PDB entry 1R0X | X-ray diffraction, 2.20 A resolution | chain A

# Chain A
Name: Cystic fibrosis transmembrane conductance regulator
Source organism: Mus musculus
Notes: fragment: NBD1 domain (residues 389-673)
UniProtKB: P26361 (CFTR_MOUSE); residues 389-673 here = UniProt positions 389-673
Chain sequence (286 residues; numbered 388 to 673; the number before each row is that of its first residue):
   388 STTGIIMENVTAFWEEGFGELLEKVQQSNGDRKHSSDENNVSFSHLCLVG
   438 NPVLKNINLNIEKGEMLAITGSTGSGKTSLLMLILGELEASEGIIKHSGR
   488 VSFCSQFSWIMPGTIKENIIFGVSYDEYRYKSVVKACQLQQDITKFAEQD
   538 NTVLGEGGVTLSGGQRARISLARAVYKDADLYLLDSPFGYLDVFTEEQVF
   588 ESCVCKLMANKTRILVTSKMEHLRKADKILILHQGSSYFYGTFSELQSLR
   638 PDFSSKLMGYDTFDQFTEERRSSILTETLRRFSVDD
Disordered / not traced: 388-389, 412-428, 671-673
Differences from the reference sequence: cloning artifact (388)
Ion coordination: Mg2+: T465, Q493 (together with ATP)
Residues lining bound ligands: ATP (adenosine-5'-triphosphate): W401, L409, F430, L433, V440, S459, T460, G461, S462, G463, K464, T465, S466, Q493
UniProt features mapped onto this chain:
  - binding site (ATP): W401, G458 to T465, Q493
  - modified residue (Phosphoserine): S549, S660, S670
  - lipidation: C524 (S-palmitoyl cysteine)
  - mutagenesis: F508 (F508A/L/Q: Mildly impairs protein maturation; F508C/M: No effect on protein maturation; F508E/D/G/H/I/K/P/R/Y: Abolishes normal maturation; F508N/S/V: Nearly abolishes normal maturation ...)
From the paper describing this entry:
  - binding site for ATP: W401, L409, F430, K464, T465, Q493
  - mutagenesis - K464A: decreased binding to ATP
  - contacts within the chain: M498-F508 (hydrophobic contact)
  - disease-associated variants - F508DEL: decreased localization (citing earlier work)
  - disease-associated variants - A455E, G480C, I506T, I507DEL, S549N, S549R, G551D, A559T, R560T, Y569D, D648V (citing earlier work)
  - Mg2+ coordination: T465, Q493

# Overview
Chain A binds ATP. The Mg2+ site is built by T465 and Q493. UniProt lists 10 ATP-binding residues and one
mutagenesis site. The paper reports a binding site for ATP at W401, L409 and F430 among others; K464A reduces
binding to ATP.
Chain A is Cystic fibrosis transmembrane conductance regulator (Mus musculus); the structure, Cystic fibrosis
transmembrane conductance regulator (CFTR) nucleotide-binding domain one (NBD1) with ATP, was determined by
X-ray diffraction (same publication as 1Q3H, 1R0W, 1R0Y, 1R0Z and 1R10).
